Entry 6A5U (electron microscopy, 7.60 A resolution (low resolution: residue-level contacts below are approximate; hydrogen-bond / salt-bridge calls are withheld)); this record covers chains T and d of the 25 polymer chains in the assembly.

Chain T:
Molecule: 198-nt DNA strand
Sequence (198 nucleotides; numbered -72 to 125; the number before each row is that of its first residue; numbers below 1 keep their minus sign (DA-72 is residue -72)):
   -72 ATCAGAATCC CGGTGCCGAG GCCGCTCAAT TGGTCGTAGA CAGCTCTAGC ACCGCTTAAA
   -12 CGCACGTACG CGCTGTCCCC CGCGTTTTAA CCGCCAAGGG GATTACACCC AAGACACCAG
    48 GCACGAGACA GAAAAAAACA ACGAAAACGG CCACCACCCA AACACACCAA ACACAAGAGC
   108 TAATTGACTG ACGTAAGC
Disordered / not traced: 54-125

Chain d:
Molecule: Histone H2B, Histone H2B type 1-J
Organism: Homo sapiens
UniProt: P06899 (H2B1J_HUMAN); residues -3 to 122 here correspond to UniProt positions 1-126 (UniProt number = residue number + 4)
Amino-acid sequence (129 residues; each row starts with the number of its first residue; numbers below 1 keep their minus sign (Gly-6 is residue -6)):
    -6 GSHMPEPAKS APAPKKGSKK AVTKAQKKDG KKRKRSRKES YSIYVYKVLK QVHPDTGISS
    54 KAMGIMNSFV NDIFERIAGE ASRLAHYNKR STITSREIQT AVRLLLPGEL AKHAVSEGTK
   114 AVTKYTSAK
Disordered / not traced: -6 to 27
Sequence notes: expression tag (-6 to -4)
UniProt features mapped onto this chain:
  - modified residue: Pro-2 (N-acetylproline), Glu-1 (ADP-ribosyl glutamic acid), Lys2 (N6-(2-hydroxyisobutyryl)lysine), Ser3 (ADP-ribosylserine), Lys8 (N6-(beta-hydroxybutyryl)lysine), Lys9 (N6-(2-hydroxyisobutyryl)lysine), Ser11 (Phosphoserine), Lys12 (N6-acetyllysine), Lys13 (N6-(beta-hydroxybutyryl)lysine), Lys17 (N6-(2-hydroxyisobutyryl)lysine), Lys20 (N6-(2-hydroxyisobutyryl)lysine), Lys21 (N6-(2-hydroxyisobutyryl)lysine), Lys31 (N6-(2-hydroxyisobutyryl)lysine), Glu32 (PolyADP-ribosyl glutamic acid), Ser33 (Phosphoserine), Lys40 (N6-(2-hydroxyisobutyryl)lysine), Lys43 (N6-(2-hydroxyisobutyryl)lysine), Lys54 (N6,N6-dimethyllysine), Arg76 (Dimethylated arginine), Lys82 (N6,N6,N6-trimethyllysine) and 6 more in UniProt
  - glycosylation: Ser109 (O-linked (GlcNAc) serine)
  - cross-link (Glycyl lysine isopeptide (Lys-Gly)): Lys2 (interchain with G-Cter in SUMO2), Lys17 (interchain with G-Cter in SUMO2), Lys31 (interchain with G-Cter in ubiquitin), Lys117 (interchain with G-Cter in ubiquitin)

Interface between chain T and chain d:
Contacting residue pairs - 14 pairs, chain T then chain d:
  DA-54(T) with Ile51(d); Ser53(d)
  DG-53(T) with Tyr39(d); Gly50(d); Ile51(d)
  DG-52(T) with Tyr39(d)
  DC-46(T) with Arg30(d)
  DA-45(T) with Arg30(d)
  DT-42(T) with Lys122(d)
  DA-35(T) with Thr85(d)
  DG-34(T) with Arg83(d); Ser84(d); Thr85(d)
  DA-33(T) with Arg83(d)
Interface residues without a listed pair, chain d (10 interface residues in all): Lys43

Overview:
The interface between chain T and chain d involves 9 residues on one side and 10 on the other.
Here chain T is a 198-nt DNA strand and chain d is Histone H2B, Histone H2B type 1-J (Homo sapiens). Entry
6A5U (RNA polymerase II elongation complex stalled at SHL(-1) of the nucleosome, with foreign DNA, tilt
conformation) was determined by electron microscopy (same publication as 6A5L, 6A5O, 6A5P, 6A5R, 6A5T and
6INQ).
